PDB entry 3UDW | X-ray diffraction, 2.90 A resolution | chains A and B of the 4 polymer chains in the assembly

[Chain A (and B)]
Protein: T cell immunoreceptor with Ig and ITIM domains
Source organism: Homo sapiens
Notes: fragment: tigit; chain B of this document is another copy of the same molecule, construct and numbering; everything in this record applies to it too
UniProt: Q495A1 (TIGIT_HUMAN); numbering as in UniProt (aligned over 20-128)
Sequence (110 residues; row label = number of the first residue in the row):
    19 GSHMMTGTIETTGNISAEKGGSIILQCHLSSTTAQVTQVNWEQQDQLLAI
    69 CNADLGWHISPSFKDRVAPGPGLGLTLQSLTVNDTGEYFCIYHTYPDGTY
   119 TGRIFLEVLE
Not modelled in the structure: 19-22, 128 (chain B: 19-23, 127-128)
Sequence notes: expression tag (19); conflict H21 (Gly in Q495A1)
UniProt features mapped onto this chain:
  - region: N32 to I42 (Homodimerization)
  - glycosylation (N-linked (GlcNAc...) asparagine): N32, N101
  - mutagenesis: I42 (I42A: Abrogates interaction with PVR, cell clustering and PVR signaling; I42D: Abrogates interaction with PVR, cell clustering and PVR signaling)
Disulfides: C45-C108
What the authors report for this chain:
  - self-association interface (contacts with another copy of this molecule); pairs are residue here / residue on that copy: T29-I42 (backbone contact), I42-C45 (backbone contact)
  - mutagenesis - I42A, I42D: unchanged binding to Poliovirus receptor
  - mutagenesis - I42A, I42D: decreased signaling

[Interface between chain A and chain B]
Contacting residue pairs - 32 pairs, chain A then chain B:
  E28(A) - S40(B)
  E28(A) - I42(B)
  T29(A) - I41(B)
  T29(A) - I42(B)  hydrogen bond (backbone-backbone)
  T30(A) - T30(B)
  T30(A) - I33(B)
  T30(A) - I41(B)
  T30(A) - I42(B)
  G31(A) - I33(B)
  G31(A) - S34(B)
  G31(A) - I41(B)
  N32(A) - I33(B)
  N32(A) - S34(B)  hydrogen bond (backbone-backbone)
  I33(A) - N32(B)
  I33(A) - I33(B)  hydrophobic
  S34(A) - N32(B)  hydrogen bond (backbone-backbone)
  S40(A) - E28(B)
  I41(A) - T29(B)
  I41(A) - T30(B)
  I41(A) - G31(B)
  I42(A) - E28(B)
  I42(A) - T29(B)  hydrogen bond (backbone-backbone)
  I42(A) - T30(B)
  I42(A) - Q44(B)
  I42(A) - C45(B)
  I42(A) - H46(B)
  Q44(A) - I42(B)
  Q44(A) - Q44(B)  hydrogen bond
  Q44(A) - P89(B)
  C45(A) - I42(B)
  H46(A) - I42(B)
  H46(A) - P89(B)
Interface residues without a listed pair, chain A (15 interface residues in all): P89, T94
Interface residues without a listed pair, chain B (15 interface residues in all): T94
The authors on this interface:
  - hot spots on chain A (mutagenesis) - I42A, I42D: decreased binding to TIGIT homodimer

[Summary]
Chain A and chain B each contribute 15 residues to their interface; the contacts include 5 hydrogen bonds.
Polar pairs include Q44(A)-Q44(B), T29(A)-I42(B) and N32(A)-S34(B). UniProt lists one mutagenesis site on
chain A. From the paper: I42A and I42D of chain A reduce signaling; a self-association interface involving
T29(A), I42(A) and C45(A).
Both chains are T cell immunoreceptor with Ig and ITIM domains (Homo sapiens). Entry 3UDW (Crystal structure
of the immunoreceptor TIGIT in complex with Poliovirus receptor (PVR/CD155/necl-5) D1 domain) was determined
by X-ray diffraction together with 3UCR from the same study.
